Entry 8D7Y (electron microscopy, 3.40 A resolution); this record covers chains A and B.

Chain A:
Name: DNA damage-binding protein 1
Source organism: Homo sapiens
UniProtKB: Q16531 (DDB1_HUMAN); residues 1-1140 here = UniProt positions 1-1140
Chain sequence (1140 residues; numbered 1 to 1140; the number before each row is that of its first residue):
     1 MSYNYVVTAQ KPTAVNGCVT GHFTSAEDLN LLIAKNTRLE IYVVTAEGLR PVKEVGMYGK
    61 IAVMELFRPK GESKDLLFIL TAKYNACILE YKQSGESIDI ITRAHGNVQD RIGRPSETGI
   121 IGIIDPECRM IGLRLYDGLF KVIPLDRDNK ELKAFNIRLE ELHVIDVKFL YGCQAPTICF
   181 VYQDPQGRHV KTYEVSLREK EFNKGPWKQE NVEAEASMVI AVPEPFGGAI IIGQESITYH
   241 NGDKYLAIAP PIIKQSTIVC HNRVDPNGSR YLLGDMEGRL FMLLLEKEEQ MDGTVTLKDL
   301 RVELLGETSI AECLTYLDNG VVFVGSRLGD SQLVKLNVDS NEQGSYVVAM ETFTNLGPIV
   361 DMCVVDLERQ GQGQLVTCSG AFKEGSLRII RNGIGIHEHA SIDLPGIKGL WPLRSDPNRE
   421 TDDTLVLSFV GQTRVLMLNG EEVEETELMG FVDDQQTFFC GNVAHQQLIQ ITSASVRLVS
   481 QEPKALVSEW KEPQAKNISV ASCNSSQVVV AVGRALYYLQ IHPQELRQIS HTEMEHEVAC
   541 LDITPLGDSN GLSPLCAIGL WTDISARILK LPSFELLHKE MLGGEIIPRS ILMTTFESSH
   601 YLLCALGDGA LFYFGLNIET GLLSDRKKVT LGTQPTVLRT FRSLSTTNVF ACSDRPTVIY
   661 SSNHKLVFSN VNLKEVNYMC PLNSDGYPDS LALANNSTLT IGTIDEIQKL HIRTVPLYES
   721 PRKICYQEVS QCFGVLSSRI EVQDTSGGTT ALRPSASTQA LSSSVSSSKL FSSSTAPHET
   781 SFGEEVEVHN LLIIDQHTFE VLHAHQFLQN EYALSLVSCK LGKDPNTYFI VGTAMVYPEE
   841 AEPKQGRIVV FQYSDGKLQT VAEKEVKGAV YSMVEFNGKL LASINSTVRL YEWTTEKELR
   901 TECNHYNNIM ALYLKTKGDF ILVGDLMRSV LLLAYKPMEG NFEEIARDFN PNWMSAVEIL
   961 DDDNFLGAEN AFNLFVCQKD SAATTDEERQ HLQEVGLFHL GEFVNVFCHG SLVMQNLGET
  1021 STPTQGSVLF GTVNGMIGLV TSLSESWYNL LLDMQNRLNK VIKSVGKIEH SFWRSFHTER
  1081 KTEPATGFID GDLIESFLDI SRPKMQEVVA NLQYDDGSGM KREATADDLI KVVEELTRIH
Not modelled in the structure: 546-550
UniProt features mapped onto this chain:
  - modified residue: Ser2 (N-acetylserine), Lys1067 (N6-acetyllysine), Thr1125 (Phosphothreonine)
  - cross-link: Lys1121 (Glycyl lysine isopeptide (Lys-Gly) (interchain with G-Cter in SUMO2))
  - natural variant: Asp184 to Gln186 (deletion: In WHIKERS), Arg188 (R188Q: In WHIKERS; R188W: In WHIKERS), Glu213 (E213K: In WHIKERS), Phe429 (F429V: In WHIKERS)
  - mutagenesis: Tyr316 to Asn319 (Impairs interaction with DDA1), Glu537 (E537A: Slightly impairs interaction with CUL4A), Trp561 (W561A: Strongly impairs interaction with CUL4A), Glu840 to Glu842 (Impairs interaction with AMBRA1, DTL, DET1, DCAF1, DCAF5, DCAF11 and DCAF8), Met910 to Tyr913 (Impairs interaction with AMBRA1, DTL and DCAF5), Trp953 (W953A: Impairs interaction with AMBRA1, ERCC8, DCAF5 and DCAF11)

Chain B:
Name: Protein cereblon
Source organism: Homo sapiens
UniProtKB: Q96SW2 (CRBN_HUMAN); residue numbers follow UniProt; this construct covers 1-442
Chain sequence (442 residues; each row starts with the number of its first residue):
     1 MAGEGDQQDA AHNMGNHLPL LPAESEEEDE MEVEDQDSKE AKKPNIINFD TSLPTSHTYL
    61 GADMEEFHGR TLHDDDSCQV IPVLPQVMMI LIPGQTLPLQ LFHPQEVSMV RNLIQKDRTF
   121 AVLAYSNVQE REAQFGTTAE IYAYREEQDF GIEIVKVKAI GRQRFKVLEL RTQSDGIQQA
   181 KVQILPECVL PSTMSAVQLE SLNKCQIFPS KPVSREDQCS YKWWQKYQKR KFHCANLTSW
   241 PRWLYSLYDA ETLMDRIKKQ LREWDENLKD DSLPSNPIDF SYRVAACLPI DDVLRIQLLK
   301 IGSAIQRLRC ELDIMNKCTS LCCKQCQETE ITTKNEIFSL SLCGPMAAYV NPHGYVHETL
   361 TVYKACNLNL IGRPSTEHSW FPGYAWTVAQ CKICASHIGW KFTATKKDMS PQKFWGLTRS
   421 ALLPTIPDTE DEISPDKVIL CL
Not modelled in the structure: 1-63, 342-357, 429-442
UniProt features mapped onto this chain:
  - binding site (Zn(2+)): Cys323, Cys326, Cys391, Cys394
  - binding site ((S)-thalidomide): His378, Trp380, Trp386
  - modified residue: Ser25 (Phosphoserine)
  - natural variant: Cys391 (C391R: In MRT2)
  - mutagenesis: Tyr384 (Y384A: Abolishes thalidomide-binding without affecting DCX protein ligase complex activity; when associated with A-386), Trp386 (W386A: Abolishes thalidomide-binding without affecting DCX protein ligase complex activity; when associated with A-384 ...), Arg419 to Leu442 (Fails to rescue increased BK channel activity and decreased probability of neurotransmission in a mouse hippocampal neuron model)
Bound ions: Zn2+ near Cys323 (its only coordinating residue here)

Interface between chain A and chain B:
Contacting residue pairs (72; chain A residue first):
  Asn16(A) - Glu200(B)
  Ala62(A) - Glu200(B)
  Glu117(A) - Asn203(B)
  Glu117(A) - Ile207(B)
  Thr118(A) - Asn203(B)
  Ile121(A) - Lys204(B)
  His163(A) - Ile207(B)
  Ile165(A) - Lys204(B)
  Asp166(A) - Lys204(B)
  Gln183(A) - Ile207(B)
  Gln183(A) - Phe208(B)
  Arg188(A) - Ile207(B)  hydrogen bond (side chain-backbone)
  Glu215(A) - Arg230(B)  salt bridge
  Ser217(A) - Lys204(B)
  Val259(A) - Leu202(B)  hydrophobic
  Met276(A) - Leu202(B)  hydrophobic
  Glu312(A) - Ser201(B)  hydrogen bond
  Arg327(A) - Leu199(B)
  Leu328(A) - Leu237(B)  hydrophobic
  Pro358(A) - Leu237(B)  hydrophobic
  Val360(A) - Thr238(B)
  Val360(A) - Ser239(B)
  Phe382(A) - His233(B)
  Phe382(A) - Asn236(B)
  Arg722(A) - Asn236(B)  hydrogen bond (side chain-backbone)
  Arg722(A) - Thr238(B)  hydrogen bond (side chain-backbone)
  Arg722(A) - Ser239(B)
  Arg722(A) - Trp240(B)
  Lys723(A) - Ser239(B)  hydrogen bond (side chain-backbone)
  His778(A) - Cys219(B)  hydrogen bond
  His778(A) - Tyr221(B)
  Tyr812(A) - Pro241(B)
  Tyr812(A) - Trp243(B)
  Leu814(A) - Trp243(B)  hydrophobic
  Pro838(A) - Tyr221(B)  hydrophobic
  Pro838(A) - Gln225(B)
  Ala841(A) - Leu247(B)
  Ala841(A) - Arg256(B)
  Glu842(A) - Leu247(B)
  Pro843(A) - Trp243(B)  hydrophobic
  Tyr871(A) - Trp240(B)
  Met910(A) - Leu247(B)  hydrophobic
  Met910(A) - Tyr248(B)
  Met910(A) - Arg309(B)
  Leu912(A) - Trp240(B)  hydrophobic
  Leu912(A) - Leu244(B)  hydrophobic
  Tyr913(A) - Trp240(B)  hydrogen bond
  Leu926(A) - Tyr245(B)  hydrophobic
  Leu926(A) - Tyr248(B)  hydrophobic
  Met927(A) - Leu190(B)  hydrophobic
  Met927(A) - Tyr248(B)  hydrophobic
  Met927(A) - Ile305(B)  hydrophobic
  Met927(A) - Gln306(B)
  Pro951(A) - Cys188(B)  hydrophobic
  Pro951(A) - Leu190(B)
  Pro951(A) - Gln306(B)
  Asn952(A) - Leu190(B)
  Trp953(A) - Leu190(B)
  Trp953(A) - Pro191(B)  hydrogen bond (side chain-backbone)
  Trp953(A) - Tyr248(B)  hydrophobic
  Trp953(A) - Ile305(B)  hydrophobic
  Asn970(A) - Pro191(B)
  Phe972(A) - Ala196(B)
  Phe1003(A) - Ala196(B)  hydrophobic
  Phe1003(A) - Val197(B)  hydrophobic
  Phe1003(A) - Thr238(B)
  Asn1005(A) - Leu237(B)  hydrogen bond (side chain-backbone)
  Asn1005(A) - Thr238(B)
  Val1033(A) - Leu237(B)
  Arg1080(A) - Cys188(B)
  Arg1080(A) - Val189(B)  hydrogen bond (side chain-backbone)
  Arg1080(A) - Leu190(B)
Interface residues without a listed pair, chain A (52 interface residues in all): Gly119, Ala214, Ala381, Val836, Ser872, Asp925, Ser929, Glu1079
Interface residues without a listed pair, chain B (41 interface residues in all): Ser192, Thr193, Cys205, Pro209, Ser210, Ala235, Ser303

Summary:
52 residues of chain A face 41 of chain B across their interface; the contacts include 10 hydrogen bonds and 1
salt bridge. Polar pairs include Glu215(A)-Arg230(B), Arg188(A)-Ile207(B) and Glu312(A)-Ser201(B).
Chain A is DNA damage-binding protein 1 and chain B is Protein cereblon, both from Homo sapiens; the
structure, Cereblon-DDB1 in the Apo form with DDB1 in the twisted conformation, was determined by electron
microscopy, deposited together with 8CVP, 8D7U, 8D7V, 8D7W, 8D7X, 8D7Z, 8D80 and 8D81.
